PDB entry 5W8C | X-ray diffraction, 1.85 A resolution | chain A

[Chain A]
Molecule: Autoinducer synthase
Source organism: Bradyrhizobium japonicum
UniProt: A0A0N0C224 (A0A0N0C224_BRAJP); residue numbers follow UniProt; this construct covers 1-219
Amino-acid sequence (221 residues; each row starts with the number of its first residue; numbers below 1 keep their minus sign (Gly-1 is residue -1)):
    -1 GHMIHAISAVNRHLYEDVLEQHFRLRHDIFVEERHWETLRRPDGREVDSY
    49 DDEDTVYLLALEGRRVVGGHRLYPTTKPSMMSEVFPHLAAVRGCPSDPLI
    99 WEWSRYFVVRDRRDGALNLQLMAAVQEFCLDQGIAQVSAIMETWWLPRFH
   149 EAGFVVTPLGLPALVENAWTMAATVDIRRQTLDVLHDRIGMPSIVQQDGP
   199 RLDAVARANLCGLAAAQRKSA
Unresolved in the structure: 210-219
Sequence notes: expression tag (-1 to 0)
Ligand contacts:
  - Isovaleryl-coenzyme A (IVC): Ile27, Phe28, Glu31, Arg32, Trp34, Trp101, Ser102, Arg103, Tyr104, Phe105, Val106, Arg110, Arg111, Asp112, Asn116, Ala137, Ile138, Met139, Trp142, Trp143, Arg146, Phe147
  - 5'-deoxy-5'-methylthioadenosine (MTA): Trp34, Thr36, Leu37, Asp46, Tyr48, Met78, Val82, Phe83, Arg103, Ile138, Val163, Glu164, Thr168
What the authors report for this chain:
  - binding site for Isovaleryl-coenzyme A: Ile27, Phe28, Arg32, Trp34, Trp101, Arg103, Tyr104, Val106, Arg111, Asp112, Met139, Trp142, Trp143, Phe147
  - catalytic residues: Arg103, Tyr104
  - mutagenesis - W34A (25-fold), D46A (100-fold), M78A (20-fold), W101A, W101F, R103A (33-fold), Y104A (33-fold), M139A, W142A, W142F, W143A, W143F (112-fold), F147A (12-fold): decreased catalytic activity
  - contacts within the chain: Trp142-Trp143 (pi stacking)
  - specificity-determining residues: Trp101, Phe147
  - catalytic residues: Glu140 (proposed by the authors, not directly observed)

[In short]
Bound to chain A: Isovaleryl-coenzyme A and 5'-deoxy-5'-methylthioadenosine. From the paper: catalytic
residues Arg103, Tyr104 and Glu140; W34A, D46A and M78A, among others, reduce catalytic activity; 13
substitutions were tested in all.
Chain A is Autoinducer synthase (Bradyrhizobium japonicum); the structure, The structure of a COA-dependent
acyl-homoserine lactone synthase, BjaI, with MTA and isovaleryl-CoA, was determined by X-ray diffraction (same
publication as 5W8A, 5W8D, 5W8E and 5W8G).
